Entry 1ON9 (X-ray diffraction, 2.00 A resolution); this record covers chains D and F of the 6 polymer chains in the assembly.

Chain D (and F):
Protein: Methylmalonyl-CoA carboxyltransferase 12S subunit
Organism: Propionibacterium freudenreichii
Notes: EC 2.1.3.1; chain F of this document is another copy of the same molecule, construct and numbering; everything in this record applies to it too
UniProtKB: Q8GBW6 (12S_PROFR); residue numbers follow UniProt; this construct covers 2-524
Chain sequence (523 residues; numbered 2 to 524; the number before each row is that of its first residue):
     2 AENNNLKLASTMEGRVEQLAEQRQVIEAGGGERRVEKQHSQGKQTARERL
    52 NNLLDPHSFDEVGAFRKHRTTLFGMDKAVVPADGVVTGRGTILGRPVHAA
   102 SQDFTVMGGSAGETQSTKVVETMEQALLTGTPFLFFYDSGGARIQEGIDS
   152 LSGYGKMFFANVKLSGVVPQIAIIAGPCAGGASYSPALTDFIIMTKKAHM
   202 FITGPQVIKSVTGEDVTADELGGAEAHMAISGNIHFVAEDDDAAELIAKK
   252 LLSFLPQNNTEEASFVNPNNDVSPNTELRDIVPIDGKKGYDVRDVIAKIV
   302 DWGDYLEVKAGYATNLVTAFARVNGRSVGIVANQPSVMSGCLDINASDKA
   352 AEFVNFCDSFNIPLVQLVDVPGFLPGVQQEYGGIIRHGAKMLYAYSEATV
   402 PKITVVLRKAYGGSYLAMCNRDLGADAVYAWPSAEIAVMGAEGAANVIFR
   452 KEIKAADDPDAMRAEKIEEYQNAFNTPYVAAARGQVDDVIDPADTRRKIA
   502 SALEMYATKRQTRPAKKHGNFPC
Disordered / not traced: 2-6, 451-461, 464-466 (chain F: 2-8)
Bound ions: Cd2+: His-388 (shared with 1 residue of chain A)
Residues lining bound ligands: methylmalonyl-coenzyme A (MCA): Arg-34, Arg-35, Lys-38, Phe-105, Met-108, Gly-109, Ser-111, Gly-141, Gly-142, Ala-143, Gln-146
From the paper describing this entry:
  - binding site for methylmalonyl-coenzyme A: Ala-143, Ile-145
  - catalytic residues: Tyr-185 (proposed by the authors, not directly observed)

Interface between chain D and chain F:
Contacting residue pairs (58; chain D residue first):
  Arg-280(D) with Met-13(F); Glu-14(F); Val-17(F)
  Asp-281(D) with Glu-14(F)
  Val-283(D) with Met-13(F)
  Ile-285(D) with Ser-11(F); Thr-12(F); Met-13(F); Arg-16(F)
  Asp-427(D) with Leu-129(F)
  Ala-428(D) with Arg-90(F)
  Tyr-430(D) with Asp-61(F); Arg-90(F), hydrogen bond
  Pro-433(D) with Met-13(F); Arg-16(F), hydrogen bond (backbone-side chain)
  Ser-434(D) with Met-13(F); Arg-16(F)
  Thr-477(D) with Leu-9(F)
  Pro-478(D) with Leu-9(F)
  Tyr-479(D) with Leu-9(F), hydrophobic; Leu-20(F); Gln-23(F); Phe-66(F), hydrophobic
  Ala-482(D) with Phe-66(F); Arg-67(F)
  Ala-483(D) with Phe-66(F), hydrogen bond (backbone-backbone); Arg-67(F); Lys-68(F), hydrogen bond (backbone-backbone)
  Arg-484(D) with Arg-67(F); Arg-70(F)
  Gly-485(D) with Arg-67(F)
  Asp-488(D) with Val-63(F); Gly-64(F), hydrogen bond (backbone-backbone)
  Asp-489(D) with Arg-24(F), salt bridge; Phe-66(F)
  Val-490(D) with Leu-20(F); Arg-24(F), hydrogen bond (backbone-side chain)
  Ile-491(D) with Leu-20(F)
  Asp-492(D) with Val-17(F); Leu-20(F)
  Pro-493(D) with Met-13(F), hydrophobic; Val-17(F)
  Arg-498(D) with Asp-61(F), salt bridge
  Lys-499(D) with Asp-61(F), salt bridge
  Met-506(D) with Arg-90(F); Pro-97(F), hydrophobic; Val-98(F); His-99(F); Thr-130(F); Thr-132(F)
  Tyr-507(D) with Gln-126(F), hydrogen bond; Thr-130(F)
  Thr-509(D) with Leu-129(F); Thr-130(F), hydrogen bond (side chain-backbone)
  Lys-510(D) with Leu-129(F)
  Arg-511(D) with Leu-128(F), hydrogen bond (side chain-backbone); Leu-129(F), hydrogen bond (backbone-backbone)
  Gln-512(D) with Leu-129(F)
Interface residues without a listed pair, chain D (34 interface residues in all): Arg-422, Trp-432, Ser-502, Ala-503
Interface residues without a listed pair, chain F (32 interface residues in all): Gln-19, Glu-62, Ala-65, Glu-122, Gly-131, Val-168

Summary:
The interface between chain D and chain F involves 34 residues on one side and 32 on the other; the contacts
include 10 hydrogen bonds and 3 salt bridges. Polar pairs include Asp-489(D)/Arg-24(F), Arg-498(D)/Asp-61(F)
and Lys-499(D)/Asp-61(F). The paper reports the catalytic residue Tyr-185(D); a binding site for
methylmalonyl-coenzyme A at Ala-143(D) and Ile-145(D).
Chain D and chain F are both Methylmalonyl-CoA carboxyltransferase 12S subunit (Propionibacterium
freudenreichii); the structure, Transcarboxylase 12S crystal structure: hexamer assembly and substrate binding
to a multienzyme core (with hydrolyzed methylmalonyl-coenzyme ..., was determined by X-ray diffraction (same
publication as 1ON3).
